PDB entry 4KDN | X-ray diffraction, 2.48 A resolution | chains A and F of the 6 polymer chains in the assembly

== Chain A ==
Molecule: Hemagglutinin
From: Influenza A virus
UniProtKB: Q6DQ33 (Q6DQ33_9INFA); residues 5-325 here correspond to UniProt positions 17-337 (UniProt number = residue number + 12)
Chain sequence (322 residues; each row starts with the number of its first residue):
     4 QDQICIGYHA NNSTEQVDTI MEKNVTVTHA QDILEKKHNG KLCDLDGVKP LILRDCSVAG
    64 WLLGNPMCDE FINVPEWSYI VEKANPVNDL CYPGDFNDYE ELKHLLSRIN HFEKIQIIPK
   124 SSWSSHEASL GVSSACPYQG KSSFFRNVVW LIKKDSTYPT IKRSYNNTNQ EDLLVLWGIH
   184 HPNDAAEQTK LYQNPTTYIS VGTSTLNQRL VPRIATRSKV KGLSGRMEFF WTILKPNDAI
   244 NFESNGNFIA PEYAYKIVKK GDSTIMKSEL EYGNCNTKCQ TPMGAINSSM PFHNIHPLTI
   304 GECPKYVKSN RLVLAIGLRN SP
Construct notes: expression tag (4); engineered mutation D158 (Asn170 in Q6DQ33), K224 (Asn236 in Q6DQ33), L226 (Gln238 in Q6DQ33), I319 (Thr331 in Q6DQ33)
Disulfides: C46-C278, C59-C71, C94-C139, C282-C306
Covalent attachments: N-acetylglucosamine (NAG) linked to N27, N169
Ligand contacts: N-acetyl-alpha-neuraminic acid (SIA): Y95, L133, G134, V135, S136, S137, S145, W153, I155, H183, N186, E190, K193, L194, L226

== Chain F ==
Molecule: Hemagglutinin
From: Influenza A virus
UniProtKB: Q6DQ33 (Q6DQ33_9INFA); residues 335-509 here correspond to UniProt positions 347-521 (UniProt number = residue number + 12)
Chain sequence (175 residues; each row starts with the number of its first residue):
   335 GLFGAIAGFI EGGWQGMVDG WYGYHHSNEQ GSGYAADKES TQKAIDGVTN KVNSIIDKMN
   395 TQFEAVGREF NNLERRIENL NKKMEDGFLD VWTYNAELLV LMENERTLDF HDSNVKNLYD
   455 KVRLQLRDNA KELGNGCFEF YHKCDNECME SVRNGTYDYP QYSEEARLKR EEISG
Disulfides: C478-C482

== Interface between chain A and chain F ==
Residue-residue contacts - 10 pairs, chain A then chain F:
  T22(A) - N384(F)
  I23(A) - N384(F)  hydrogen bond (backbone-side chain)
  I23(A) - K385(F)  hydrogen bond (backbone-backbone)
  I23(A) - S388(F)
  M24(A) - G381(F)
  M24(A) - N384(F)  hydrogen bond (backbone-side chain)
  M24(A) - F444(F)  hydrophobic
  E25(A) - N384(F)
  K26(A) - N384(F)
  K311(A) - N394(F)  hydrogen bond
Also at the interface, not in a pair above, chain F (9 interface residues in all): D380, V382, E437

== Overview ==
Chain A and chain F form an interface of 6 and 9 residues respectively, with 4 hydrogen bonds. Polar pairs
include I23(A)-N384(F), M24(A)-N384(F) and K311(A)-N394(F). Ligands of chain A: N-acetyl-alpha-neuraminic
acid. N-acetylglucosamine is covalently linked to N27(A) and N169(A).
Chain A is Hemagglutinin and chain F is Hemagglutinin, both from Influenza A virus; the structure, Crystal
structure of the hemagglutinin of ferret-transmissible H5N1 virus in complex with avian receptor analog LSTa,
was determined by X-ray diffraction, deposited together with 4KDM, 4KDO and 4KDQ.
